Entry 8PBL (electron microscopy, 2.87 A resolution); this record covers chains D and F of the 8 polymer chains in the assembly.

== Chain D ==
Name: DNA-directed RNA polymerase subunit alpha
Organism: Escherichia coli
Notes: EC 2.7.7.6
UniProtKB: A0A5B9AW69 (A0A5B9AW69_ECOLX); residue numbers follow UniProt; this construct covers 1-235
Sequence (239 residues; numbered 1 to 239; the number before each row is that of its first residue):
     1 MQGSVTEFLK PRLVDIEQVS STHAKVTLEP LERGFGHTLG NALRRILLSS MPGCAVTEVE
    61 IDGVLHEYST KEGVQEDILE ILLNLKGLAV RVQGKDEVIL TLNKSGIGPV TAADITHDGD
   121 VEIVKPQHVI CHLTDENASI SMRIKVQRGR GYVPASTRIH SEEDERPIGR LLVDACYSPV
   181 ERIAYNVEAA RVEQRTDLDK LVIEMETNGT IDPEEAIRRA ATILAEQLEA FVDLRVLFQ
Unresolved in the structure: 1-6, 236-239
Construct notes: expression tag (236-239)

== Chain F ==
Name: DNA-directed RNA polymerase subunit beta
Organism: Escherichia coli
Notes: EC 2.7.7.6
UniProtKB: P0A8V4 (RPOB_ECO57); residue numbers follow UniProt; this construct covers 1-1342
Sequence (1342 residues; row label = number of the first residue in the row):
     1 MVYSYTEKKR IRKDFGKRPQ VLDVPYLLSI QLDSFQKFIE QDPEGQYGLE AAFRSVFPIQ
    61 SYSGNSELQY VSYRLGEPVF DVQECQIRGV TYSAPLRVKL RLVIYEREAP EGTVKDIKEQ
   121 EVYMGEIPLM TDNGTFVING TERVIVSQLH RSPGVFFDSD KGKTHSSGKV LYNARIIPYR
   181 GSWLDFEFDP KDNLFVRIDR RRKLPATIIL RALNYTTEQI LDLFFEKVIF EIRDNKLQME
   241 LVPERLRGET ASFDIEANGK VYVEKGRRIT ARHIRQLEKD DVKLIEVPVE YIAGKVVAKD
   301 YIDESTGELI CAANMELSLD LLAKLSQSGH KRIETLFTND LDHGPYISET LRVDPTNDRL
   361 SALVEIYRMM RPGEPPTREA AESLFENLFF SEDRYDLSAV GRMKFNRSLL REEIEGSGIL
   421 SKDDIIDVMK KLIDIRNGKG EVDDIDHLGN RRIRSVGEMA ENQFRVGLVR VERAVKERLS
   481 LGDLDTLMPQ DMINAKPISA AVKEFFGSSQ LSQFMDQNNP LSEITHKRRI SALGPGGLTR
   541 ERAGFEVRDV HPTHYGRVCP IETPEGPNIG LINSLSVYAQ TNEYGFLETP YRKVTDGVVT
   601 DEIHYLSAIE EGNYVIAQAN SNLDEEGHFV EDLVTCRSKG ESSLFSRDQV DYMDVSTQQV
   661 VSVGASLIPF LEHDDANRAL MGANMQRQAV PTLRADKPLV GTGMERAVAV DSGVTAVAKR
   721 GGVVQYVDAS RIVIKVNEDE MYPGEAGIDI YNLTKYTRSN QNTCINQMPC VSLGEPVERG
   781 DVLADGPSTD LGELALGQNM RVAFMPWNGY NFEDSILVSE RVVQEDRFTT IHIQELACVS
   841 RDTKLGPEEI TADIPNVGEA ALSKLDESGI VYIGAEVTGG DILVGKVTPK GETQLTPEEK
   901 LLRAIFGEKA SDVKDSSLRV PNGVSGTVID VQVFTRDGVE KDKRALEIEE MQLKQAKKDL
   961 SEELQILEAG LFSRIRAVLV AGGVEAEKLD KLPRDRWLEL GLTDEEKQNQ LEQLAEQYDE
  1021 LKHEFEKKLE AKRRKITQGD DLAPGVLKIV KVYLAVKRRI QPGDKMAGRH GNKGVISKIN
  1081 PIEDMPYDEN GTPVDIVLNP LGVPSRMNIG QILETHLGMA AKGIGDKINA MLKQQQEVAK
  1141 LREFIQRAYD LGADVRQKVD LSTFSDEEVM RLAENLRKGM PIATPVFDGA KEAEIKELLK
  1201 LGDLPTSGQI RLYDGRTGEQ FERPVTVGYM YMLKLNHLVD DKMHARSTGS YSLVTQQPLG
  1261 GKAQFGGQRF GEMEVWALEA YGAAYTLQEM LTVKSDDVNG RTKMYKNIVD GNHQMEPGMP
  1321 ESFNVLLKEI RSLGINIELE DE
Unresolved in the structure: 1, 891-912
Curated features (UniProtKB/Swiss-Prot):
  - modified residue (N6-acetyllysine): Lys1022, Lys1200

== Chain D / chain F interface ==
Contacting residue pairs - 74 pairs, chain D then chain F:
  Asn41(D) - Tyr1087(F)
  Asn41(D) - Arg1216(F)  hydrogen bond (side chain-backbone)
  Asn41(D) - Thr1217(F)
  Asn41(D) - Gly1218(F)  hydrogen bond (side chain-backbone)
  Arg44(D) - Glu1083(F)
  Arg44(D) - Tyr1087(F)
  Arg44(D) - Gly1091(F)
  Arg45(D) - Glu1083(F)
  Arg45(D) - Asp1084(F)  salt bridge
  Arg45(D) - Gly1215(F)  hydrogen bond (side chain-backbone)
  Arg45(D) - Arg1216(F)
  Leu48(D) - Glu1083(F)
  Leu65(D) - Ile873(F)
  His66(D) - Ile873(F)
  His66(D) - Gly874(F)
  His66(D) - Val928(F)
  His66(D) - Ile929(F)
  Glu67(D) - Tyr756(F)
  Glu67(D) - Lys1057(F)
  Tyr68(D) - Tyr756(F)
  Tyr68(D) - Ile831(F)  hydrophobic
  Tyr68(D) - Thr927(F)
  Tyr68(D) - Ile929(F)  hydrophobic
  Tyr68(D) - Ala1055(F)  hydrophobic
  Tyr68(D) - Lys1057(F)
  Ser69(D) - Tyr756(F)
  Thr70(D) - Asp728(F)
  Thr70(D) - Ala729(F)
  Thr70(D) - Ser730(F)
  Thr70(D) - Lys755(F)
  Lys71(D) - Asp728(F)
  Glu72(D) - Asp728(F)
  Gly73(D) - Tyr726(F)  hydrogen bond (backbone-side chain)
  Gly73(D) - Asp728(F)  hydrogen bond (backbone-side chain)
  Val74(D) - Asp728(F)  hydrogen bond (backbone-side chain)
  Val74(D) - Ala729(F)  hydrogen bond (backbone-backbone)
  Gln75(D) - Val727(F)
  Gln75(D) - Ala729(F)
  Gln75(D) - Pro769(F)
  Gln75(D) - Val771(F)  hydrogen bond (side chain-backbone)
  Gln75(D) - Ser772(F)
  Glu76(D) - Ala729(F)
  Asp77(D) - Ala729(F)
  Asp77(D) - Lys755(F)  salt bridge
  Asp77(D) - Tyr756(F)  hydrogen bond
  Asp77(D) - Asn766(F)  hydrogen bond
  Asp77(D) - Met768(F)
  Leu79(D) - Tyr756(F)
  Leu79(D) - Lys1057(F)
  Glu80(D) - Met768(F)
  Leu83(D) - Arg694(F)
  Lys86(D) - Gln824(F)  hydrogen bond (side chain-backbone)
  Lys86(D) - Asp826(F)
  Thr134(D) - Tyr726(F)
  Thr134(D) - Val727(F)  hydrogen bond (side chain-backbone)
  Thr134(D) - Leu773(F)
  Tyr152(D) - Glu820(F)
  Tyr152(D) - Val823(F)
  Tyr152(D) - Gln824(F)
  Tyr152(D) - Arg1059(F)
  Pro154(D) - Arg1059(F)
  Ser156(D) - Arg1059(F)  hydrogen bond
  Pro167(D) - Gly874(F)
  Asp174(D) - Asp826(F)
  Glu181(D) - Arg821(F)  hydrogen bond (backbone-side chain)
  Arg182(D) - Asn1090(F)  hydrogen bond (side chain-backbone)
  Arg182(D) - Gly1091(F)
  Arg182(D) - Thr1092(F)
  Ile183(D) - Gly1091(F)
  Ala184(D) - Asn1090(F)
  Ala184(D) - Gly1091(F)
  Tyr185(D) - Tyr1087(F)  hydrogen bond
  Tyr185(D) - Gly1218(F)
  Glu206(D) - Lys1133(F)  salt bridge
Also at the interface, not in a pair above, chain D (39 interface residues in all): Ser49, Ile107, Asp135, Gly151, Arg170, Cys176
Also at the interface, not in a pair above, chain F (46 interface residues in all): Leu693, Ala875, Glu876, Val1056, Ile1082, Glu1089, Asp1214

== In short ==
39 residues of chain D face 46 of chain F across their interface; the contacts include 16 hydrogen bonds and 3
salt bridges. Polar contacts include Arg45(D)-Asp1084(F), Asp77(D)-Lys755(F) and Glu206(D)-Lys1133(F).
Here chain D is DNA-directed RNA polymerase subunit alpha and chain F is DNA-directed RNA polymerase subunit
beta, both from Escherichia coli. Entry 8PBL (E. coli RNA polymerase elongation complex stalled at thymine
dimer lesion) was determined by electron microscopy.
